Entry 8B0A (electron microscopy, 3.00 A resolution); this record covers chains B and J of the 11 polymer chains in the assembly.

Chain B:
Name: Histone H4
From: Xenopus laevis
UniProt: P62799 (H4_XENLA); residues 0-102 here correspond to UniProt positions 1-103 (UniProt number = residue number + 1)
Sequence (103 residues; row label = number of the first residue in the row; numbering starts at 0):
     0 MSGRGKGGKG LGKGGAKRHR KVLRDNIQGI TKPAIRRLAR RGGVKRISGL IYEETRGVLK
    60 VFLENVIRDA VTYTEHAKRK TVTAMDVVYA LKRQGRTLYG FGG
Not modelled in the structure: 0-15
UniProt features mapped onto this chain:
  - DNA-binding region: Lys16 to Lys20
  - modified residue: Ser1 (N-acetylserine), Arg3 (Asymmetric dimethylarginine), Lys5 (N6-(2-hydroxyisobutyryl)lysine), Lys8 (N6-(2-hydroxyisobutyryl)lysine), Lys12 (N6-(2-hydroxyisobutyryl)lysine), Lys16 (N6-(2-hydroxyisobutyryl)lysine), Lys20 (N6,N6,N6-trimethyllysine), Lys31 (N6-(2-hydroxyisobutyryl)lysine), Lys44 (N6-(2-hydroxyisobutyryl)lysine), Ser47 (Phosphoserine), Tyr51 (Phosphotyrosine), Lys59 (N6-(2-hydroxyisobutyryl)lysine), Lys77 (N6-(2-hydroxyisobutyryl)lysine), Lys79 (N6-(2-hydroxyisobutyryl)lysine), Tyr88 (Phosphotyrosine), Lys91 (N6-(2-hydroxyisobutyryl)lysine)
  - cross-link (Glycyl lysine isopeptide (Lys-Gly)): Lys31 (interchain with G-Cter in UFM1), Lys91 (interchain with G-Cter in ubiquitin)

Chain J:
Molecule: DNA (149-MER) Widom 601 sequence
Sequence (160 nucleotides; numbered -76 to 83; the number before each row is that of its first residue; numbers below 1 keep their minus sign (DG-76 is residue -76)):
   -76 GCCTATCGAT GTATATATCT GACACGTGCC TGGAGACTAG GGAGTAATCC CCTTGGCGGT
   -16 TAAAACGCGG GGGACAGCGC GTACGTGCGT TTAAGCGGTG CTAGAGCTGT CTACGACCAA
    44 TTGAGCGGCC TCGGCACCGG GATTCTGATG GTCACCTAGA
Not modelled in the structure: 73-83

How chain B and chain J interact:
Residue-residue contacts (11; chain B residue first):
  Arg35(B) - DG8(J)  salt bridge to the phosphate
  Arg45(B) - DC7(J)  sugar contact
  Arg45(B) - DG8(J)  phosphate contact
  Ile46(B) - DC7(J)  phosphate contact
  Ile46(B) - DG8(J)  hydrogen bond to the phosphate
  Ser47(B) - DC7(J)  phosphate contact
  Gly48(B) - DC7(J)  hydrogen bond to the phosphate
  Arg78(B) - DA28(J)  phosphate contact
  Lys79(B) - DG27(J)  salt bridge to the phosphate
  Lys79(B) - DA28(J)  hydrogen bond to the phosphate
  Thr80(B) - DA28(J)  hydrogen bond to the phosphate
Also at the interface, not in a pair above, chain B (9 interface residues in all): Lys77

In short:
9 residues of chain B face 4 of chain J across their interface, with 4 hydrogen bonds and 2 salt bridges.
Polar pairs include Ile46(B)-DG8(J), Gly48(B)-DC7(J) and Lys79(B)-DA28(J). Curated annotation (UniProt) lists
a DNA-binding region on chain B.
Chain B is Histone H4 (Xenopus laevis) and chain J is DNA (149-MER) Widom 601 sequence; the structure, Cryo-EM
structure of ALC1 bound to an asymmetric, site-specifically PARylated nucleosome, was determined by electron
microscopy.
